Entry 3UQR (X-ray diffraction, 3.06 A resolution); this record covers chains A and D.

Chain A:
Protein: Beta-secretase 1
Source organism: Homo sapiens
Notes: EC 3.4.23.46
Reference sequence: P56817 (BACE1_HUMAN); residues -18 to 393 here correspond to UniProt positions 43-454 (UniProt number = residue number + 61)
Sequence (433 residues; each row starts with the number of its first residue; numbers below 1 keep their minus sign (Met-39 is residue -39)):
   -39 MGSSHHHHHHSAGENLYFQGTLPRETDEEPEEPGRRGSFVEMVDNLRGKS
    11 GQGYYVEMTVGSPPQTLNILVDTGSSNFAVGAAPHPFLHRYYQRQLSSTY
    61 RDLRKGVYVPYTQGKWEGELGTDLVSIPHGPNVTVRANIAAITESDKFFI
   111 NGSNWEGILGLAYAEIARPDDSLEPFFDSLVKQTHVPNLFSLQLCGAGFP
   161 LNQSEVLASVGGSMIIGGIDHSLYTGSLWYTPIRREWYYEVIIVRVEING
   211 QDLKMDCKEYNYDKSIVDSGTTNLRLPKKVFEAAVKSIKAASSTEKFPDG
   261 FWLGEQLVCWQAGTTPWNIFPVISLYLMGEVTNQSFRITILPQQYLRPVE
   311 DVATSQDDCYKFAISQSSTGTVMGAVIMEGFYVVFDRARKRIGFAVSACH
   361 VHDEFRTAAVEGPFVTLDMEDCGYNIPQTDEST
Disordered / not traced: -39 to -3, 160-169, 311-312, 387-393
Differences from the reference sequence: expression tag (-39 to -19)
Disulfides: Cys155-Cys359, Cys217-Cys382, Cys269-Cys319
Swiss-Prot annotation at these positions:
  - active site: Asp32, Asp228
  - modified residue (N6-acetyllysine): Lys65, Lys214, Lys218, Lys224, Lys238, Lys239, Lys246
  - glycosylation (N-linked (GlcNAc...) asparagine): Asn92, Asn111, Asn162, Asn293

Chain D:
Protein: Methyl (2S)-1-[(2R, 5S, 8S, 12S, 13S)-2,13-dibenzyl-12-hydroxy-3,5-dimethyl-15-(3-[methyl(methylsulfonyl)amino]-5-{[(1R)-1-phenylethyl]carbamoyl}phenyl)-8-(2-methylpropyl)-4,7,10,15-tetraoxo-3,6,9,14-tetraazapentadecan-1-oyl]pyrrolidine-2-carboxylate
Sequence (7 residues; numbered 1 to 7; the number before each row is that of its first residue):
     1 XXFLAXP
Modified residues: QSC ((1R)-1-phenylethanamine) at position 1, ZSC (5-[methyl(methylsulfonyl)amino]benzene-1,3-dicarboxylic acid) at position 2, ZAE (N-methyl-D-phenylalanine) at position 6; Phe3 (3-hydroxy-4-amino-5-phenylpentanoic acid; PSA); Pro7 (methyl l-prolinate; PLJ)

Interface between chain A and chain D:
Contacting residue pairs (48; chain A residue first):
  Gly11(A) - QSC_1(D)
  Gln12(A) - QSC_1(D)
  Gly13(A) - QSC_1(D)
  Tyr14(A) - QSC_1(D)
  Leu30(A) - QSC_1(D)
  Leu30(A) - Phe3(D)
  Asp32(A) - Phe3(D)
  Gly34(A) - Phe3(D)
  Gly34(A) - Leu4(D)  hydrogen bond (backbone-backbone)
  Val69(A) - Leu4(D)  hydrophobic
  Pro70(A) - Leu4(D)
  Pro70(A) - Ala5(D)  hydrogen bond (backbone-backbone)
  Pro70(A) - ZAE_6(D)
  Tyr71(A) - ZSC_2(D)
  Tyr71(A) - Phe3(D)
  Tyr71(A) - Leu4(D)  hydrophobic
  Tyr71(A) - Ala5(D)
  Thr72(A) - ZSC_2(D)
  Thr72(A) - Phe3(D)  hydrogen bond (backbone-backbone)
  Thr72(A) - Ala5(D)
  Gln73(A) - ZSC_2(D)
  Gln73(A) - Phe3(D)
  Phe108(A) - Phe3(D)
  Trp115(A) - Phe3(D)
  Ile118(A) - Phe3(D)
  Ile126(A) - Leu4(D)
  Ile126(A) - Pro7(D)
  Arg128(A) - Leu4(D)
  Arg128(A) - Pro7(D)
  Trp197(A) - Pro7(D)
  Tyr198(A) - Leu4(D)  hydrogen bond (side chain-backbone)
  Tyr198(A) - Pro7(D)
  Lys224(A) - Pro7(D)  hydrogen bond (side chain-backbone)
  Asp228(A) - Phe3(D)
  Ser229(A) - QSC_1(D)
  Gly230(A) - QSC_1(D)
  Gly230(A) - ZSC_2(D)
  Gly230(A) - Phe3(D)
  Thr231(A) - QSC_1(D)
  Thr231(A) - ZSC_2(D)
  Thr231(A) - Phe3(D)
  Thr232(A) - QSC_1(D)
  Thr232(A) - ZSC_2(D)
  Asn233(A) - ZSC_2(D)
  Arg235(A) - ZSC_2(D)
  Ser325(A) - ZSC_2(D)
  Thr329(A) - ZAE_6(D)
  Ala335(A) - QSC_1(D)
Also at the interface, not in a pair above, chain A (35 interface residues in all): Ser35, Ile110, Asp223, Arg307, Lys321

Summary:
The interface between chain A and chain D involves 35 residues on one side and 7 on the other, with 5 hydrogen
bonds. Among the polar pairs are Tyr198(A)-Leu4(D), Lys224(A)-Pro7(D) and Gly34(A)-Leu4(D). Curated annotation
(UniProt) lists active-site residues Asp32(A) and Asp228(A) on chain A.
Here chain A is Beta-secretase 1 (Homo sapiens) and chain D is Methyl (2S)-1-[(2R, 5S, 8S, 12S,
13S)-2,13-dibenzyl-12-hydroxy-3,5-dimethyl-15-(3-[methyl(methylsulfonyl)amino]-5-{[(1R)-1-phenylethyl]carbamoyl}phenyl)-8-(2-methylpropyl)-4,7,10,15-tetraoxo-3,6,9,14-tetraazapentadecan-1-oyl]pyrrolidine-2-carboxylate.
Entry 3UQR (Crystal structure of BACE1 with its inhibitor) was determined by X-ray diffraction, deposited
together with 4DV9, 4DVF, 4FGX and 3UQP.
